PDB entry 4EQE | X-ray diffraction, 1.52 A resolution | chains A and B

Chain A (and B):
Molecule: Histidine triad nucleotide-binding protein 1
From: Homo sapiens
Notes: EC 3.-.-.-; chain B of this document is another copy of the same molecule, construct and numbering; everything in this record applies to it too
Reference sequence: P49773 (HINT1_HUMAN); residues 1-126 here = UniProt positions 1-126
Amino-acid sequence (128 residues; numbered -1 to 126; the number before each row is that of its first residue; numbers below 1 keep their minus sign (Ser-1 is residue -1)):
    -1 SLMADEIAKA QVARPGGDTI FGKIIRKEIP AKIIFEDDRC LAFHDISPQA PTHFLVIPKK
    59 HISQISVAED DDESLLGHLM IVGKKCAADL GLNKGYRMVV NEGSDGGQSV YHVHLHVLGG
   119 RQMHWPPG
Not modelled in the structure: -1 to 12 (chain B: -1 to 11)
Construct notes: expression tag (-1 to 0)
Curated features (UniProtKB/Swiss-Prot):
  - motif: His110 to His114 (Histidine triad motif)
  - active site: His112 (Tele-AMP-histidine intermediate)
  - binding site (AMP): Asp43, Ile44, Asn99, Gly105 to Ser107, His112 to His114
  - modified residue: Ala2 (N-acetylalanine), Lys21 (N6-acetyllysine), Lys30 (N6-acetyllysine), Ser45 (Phosphoserine), Ser72 (Phosphoserine)
  - natural variant: Arg37 (R37P: In NMAN), His51 (H51R: In NMAN), Cys84 (C84R: In NMAN), Gly89 (G89V: In NMAN), Gly93 (G93D: In NMAN), His112 (H112N: In NMAN)
  - mutagenesis: Phe33 (F33S: Loss of SUMO-specific isopeptidase activity), Glu34 (E34K: Reduced SUMO-specific isopeptidase activity), Cys38 (C38R: No effect on SUMO-specific isopeptidase activity), Asp43 (D43N: Approximately 50-fold increased affinity for tryptamine adenosine phosphoramidate), Ile44 (I44F: Approximately 10-fold increased affinity for tryptamine adenosine phosphoramidate; I44W: Approximately 30-fold increased affinity for tryptamine adenosine phosphoramidate), His51 (H51A: No effect on affinity for 3-indolepropionic acyl-adenylate but a 13.8-fold increased affinity for tryptamine adenosine phosphoramidate monoester), Lys57 (K57N: Loss of SUMO-specific isopeptidase activity), Val97 (V97D: Loss of dimerization. Strongly reduced adenosine 5'-monophosphoramidase activity ...), Gly105 (G105A: Reduces adenosine 5'-monophosphoramidase activity), Ser107 (S107A: Reduces adenosine 5'-monophosphoramidase activity), His110 (H110A: No significant effect on affinity for 3-indolepropionic acyl-adenylate and tryptamine adenosine phosphoramidate monoester), His114 (H114A: Nearly abolishes adenosine 5'-monophosphoramidase activity ...), 1 further mutagenesis entry in UniProt
From the paper describing this entry:
  - binding site for Lys-AMS: Asn99, Gly105, Ser107, His112, His114, Trp123
  - self-association interface (contacts with another copy of this molecule); pairs are residue here / residue on that copy: Gln47-Trp123, Val97-Trp123
  - contacts within the chain: His51-His114, Arg95-Trp123, Trp123-Pro125
  - mutagenesis - H114A, W123A: decreased catalytic activity on Lys-AMP
  - catalytic residues: Ser107, His112 (citing earlier work)
  - catalytic residues: His114 (proposed by the authors, not directly observed)

Interface between chain A and chain B:
Residue-residue contacts (101; chain A residue first):
  Gln47(A) - Trp123(B)
  Gln47(A) - Pro124(B)
  Ile63(A) - Met78(B)  hydrophobic
  Ile63(A) - Lys82(B)
  Ile63(A) - Tyr94(B)
  Ser64(A) - Lys82(B)  hydrogen bond (backbone-side chain)
  Ser64(A) - Tyr94(B)
  Ala66(A) - Ile79(B)  hydrophobic
  Ala66(A) - Lys82(B)  hydrogen bond (backbone-side chain)
  Glu67(A) - Ile79(B)
  Asp68(A) - Ile79(B)
  Asp68(A) - Lys83(B)  salt bridge
  Glu71(A) - Arg37(B)  salt bridge
  Glu71(A) - Glu71(B)
  Glu71(A) - Ser72(B)
  Glu71(A) - Gly75(B)
  Glu71(A) - His76(B)  salt bridge
  Glu71(A) - Ile79(B)
  Ser72(A) - Glu71(B)
  Ser72(A) - Ser72(B)
  Leu74(A) - Met78(B)  hydrophobic
  Leu74(A) - Ile79(B)  hydrophobic
  Gly75(A) - Glu71(B)
  Gly75(A) - Gly75(B)
  His76(A) - Glu71(B)  salt bridge
  Met78(A) - Ile63(B)  hydrophobic
  Met78(A) - Leu74(B)
  Met78(A) - Met78(B)  hydrophobic
  Ile79(A) - Ala66(B)  hydrophobic
  Ile79(A) - Glu67(B)
  Ile79(A) - Asp68(B)
  Ile79(A) - Glu71(B)
  Ile79(A) - Leu74(B)  hydrophobic
  Lys82(A) - Ile63(B)
  Lys82(A) - Ser64(B)  hydrogen bond (side chain-backbone)
  Lys82(A) - Ala66(B)  hydrogen bond (side chain-backbone)
  Lys83(A) - Asp68(B)  salt bridge
  Lys92(A) - Ser102(B)  hydrogen bond (backbone-backbone)
  Lys92(A) - Asp103(B)  hydrogen bond (backbone-backbone)
  Gly93(A) - Glu100(B)
  Gly93(A) - Asp103(B)
  Tyr94(A) - Ile63(B)
  Tyr94(A) - Ser64(B)
  Tyr94(A) - Asn99(B)
  Tyr94(A) - Glu100(B)  hydrogen bond (backbone-backbone)
  Tyr94(A) - Gly104(B)
  Arg95(A) - Val97(B)
  Arg95(A) - Val98(B)
  Arg95(A) - Asn99(B)  hydrogen bond
  Arg95(A) - Gly104(B)  hydrogen bond (side chain-backbone)
  Arg95(A) - Pro125(B)  hydrogen bond (side chain-backbone)
  Arg95(A) - Gly126(B)
  Met96(A) - Met96(B)
  Met96(A) - Val97(B)
  Met96(A) - Val98(B)  hydrogen bond (backbone-backbone)
  Val97(A) - Arg95(B)
  Val97(A) - Met96(B)
  Val97(A) - Pro125(B)  hydrophobic
  Val98(A) - Met78(B)  hydrophobic
  Val98(A) - Arg95(B)
  Val98(A) - Met96(B)  hydrogen bond (backbone-backbone)
  Asn99(A) - Tyr94(B)
  Asn99(A) - Arg95(B)  hydrogen bond
  Asn99(A) - Trp123(B)
  Glu100(A) - Gly93(B)
  Glu100(A) - Tyr94(B)  hydrogen bond (backbone-backbone)
  Ser102(A) - Lys92(B)  hydrogen bond (backbone-backbone)
  Ser102(A) - Gln120(B)  hydrogen bond (backbone-side chain)
  Asp103(A) - Lys92(B)  hydrogen bond (backbone-backbone)
  Asp103(A) - Gly93(B)
  Asp103(A) - Arg119(B)
  Asp103(A) - Gln120(B)  hydrogen bond (backbone-side chain)
  Asp103(A) - Met121(B)  hydrogen bond (backbone-backbone)
  Gly104(A) - Tyr94(B)
  Gly104(A) - Arg95(B)  hydrogen bond (backbone-side chain)
  His114(A) - Trp123(B)
  Arg119(A) - Asp103(B)
  Arg119(A) - Gly126(B)  hydrogen bond (side chain-backbone)
  Gln120(A) - Ser102(B)  hydrogen bond (side chain-backbone)
  Gln120(A) - Asp103(B)  hydrogen bond (side chain-backbone)
  Met121(A) - Asp103(B)  hydrogen bond (backbone-backbone)
  Met121(A) - Pro125(B)
  Met121(A) - Gly126(B)
  His122(A) - Gly126(B)  hydrogen bond (backbone-backbone)
  Trp123(A) - Gln47(B)
  Trp123(A) - His51(B)
  Trp123(A) - Asn99(B)
  Trp123(A) - His114(B)
  Pro124(A) - Gln47(B)
  Pro124(A) - Gly126(B)
  Pro125(A) - Arg95(B)  hydrogen bond (backbone-side chain)
  Pro125(A) - Met121(B)
  Pro125(A) - Pro125(B)
  Pro125(A) - Gly126(B)
  Gly126(A) - Arg95(B)
  Gly126(A) - Arg119(B)  hydrogen bond (backbone-side chain)
  Gly126(A) - Met121(B)
  Gly126(A) - His122(B)  hydrogen bond (backbone-backbone)
  Gly126(A) - Pro124(B)
  Gly126(A) - Pro125(B)
  Gly126(A) - Gly126(B)
Other interface residues (no listed pair), chain A (42 interface residues in all): His51, Asp70, Gly101, Gly105, Leu116, Gly118
Other interface residues (no listed pair), chain B (42 interface residues in all): Gly101, Gly105, Leu116, Gly118

In short:
The chain A/chain B interface involves 42 residues from each chain; the contacts include 28 hydrogen bonds and
5 salt bridges. Polar pairs include Asp68(A)-Lys83(B), Glu71(A)-Arg37(B) and Glu71(A)-His76(B). The paper
reports catalytic residues Ser107(A), His112(A) and His114(A); H114A and W123A of chain A reduce catalytic
activity on Lys-AMP.
Both chains are Histidine triad nucleotide-binding protein 1 (Homo sapiens). Entry 4EQE (Crystal structure of
histidine triad nucleotide-binding protein 1 (HINT1) from human complexed with Lys-AMS) was determined by
X-ray diffraction (same publication as 4EQG and 4EQH).
